Entry 3BTW (X-ray diffraction, 2.05 A resolution); this record covers chains E and I.

== Chain E ==
Molecule: Protein (TRYPSIN)
Organism: Bos taurus
Notes: EC 3.4.21.4
UniProt: P00760 (TRY1_BOVIN); the construct lacks a stretch of the UniProt sequence and is renumbered around it, so the offset changes along the chain: 16-34 = UniProt 21-39; 37-67 = UniProt 40-70; 69-125 = UniProt 71-127; 127-130 = UniProt 128-131; 5 more segments
Amino-acid sequence (223 residues; row label = number of the first residue in the row; note: 10 numbers in that range are skipped by the numbering (no residue carries them; nothing is unmodelled there)):
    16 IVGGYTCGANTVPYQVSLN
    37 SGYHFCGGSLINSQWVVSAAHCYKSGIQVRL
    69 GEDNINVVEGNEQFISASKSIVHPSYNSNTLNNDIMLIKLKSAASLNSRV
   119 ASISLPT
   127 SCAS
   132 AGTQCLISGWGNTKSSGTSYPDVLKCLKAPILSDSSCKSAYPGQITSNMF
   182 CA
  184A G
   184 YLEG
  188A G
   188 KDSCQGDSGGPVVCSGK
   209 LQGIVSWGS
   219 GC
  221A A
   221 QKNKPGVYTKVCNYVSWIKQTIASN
Disordered / not traced: 115
Disulfide bonds: Cys22-Cys157, Cys42-Cys58, Cys128-Cys232, Cys136-Cys201, Cys168-Cys182, Cys191-Cys220
Metal / ion sites: Ca2+: Glu70, Asn72, Val75, Glu80

== Chain I ==
Molecule: Protein (bovine pancreatic trypsin inhibitor)
Organism: Bos taurus
UniProt: P00974 (BPT1_BOVIN); residues 501-558 here correspond to UniProt positions 1-58 (UniProt number = residue number - 500)
Amino-acid sequence (58 residues; row label = number of the first residue in the row):
   501 RPDFCLEPPYTGPCWARIIRYFYNAKAGLCQTFVYGGCRAKRNNFKSAED
   551 CLRTCGGA
Disordered / not traced: 501-502
Disulfide bonds: Cys505-Cys555, Cys514-Cys538, Cys530-Cys551
Differences from the reference sequence: engineered mutation Trp515 (Lys15 in P00974), Leu552 (Met52 in P00974)

== Interface between chain E and chain I ==
Contacting residue pairs (40):
  Tyr39(E) with Arg517(I); Ile518(I); Ile519(I), hydrogen bond (side chain-backbone)
  His40(E) with Arg517(I), hydrogen bond (backbone-side chain)
  Phe41(E) with Ala516(I); Arg517(I), hydrogen bond (backbone-backbone)
  Cys42(E) with Ala516(I), hydrophobic
  His57(E) with Cys514(I); Ala516(I); Gly536(I); Gly537(I)
  Asn97(E) with Arg539(I), hydrogen bond (backbone-side chain)
  Leu99(E) with Cys514(I), hydrophobic; Cys538(I), hydrophobic; Arg539(I)
  Tyr151(E) with Arg517(I)
  Asp189(E) with Trp515(I)
  Ser190(E) with Trp515(I)
  Cys191(E) with Trp515(I)
  Gln192(E) with Thr511(I); Cys514(I), hydrogen bond (side chain-backbone); Trp515(I); Ala516(I), hydrogen bond (side chain-backbone); Gly536(I)
  Gly193(E) with Trp515(I), hydrogen bond (backbone-backbone); Ala516(I); Arg517(I)
  Asp194(E) with Trp515(I), hydrogen bond (backbone-backbone)
  Ser195(E) with Trp515(I), hydrogen bond (backbone-backbone); Ala516(I), hydrogen bond (side chain-backbone)
  Val213(E) with Trp515(I), hydrophobic
  Ser214(E) with Cys514(I); Trp515(I), hydrogen bond (backbone-backbone)
  Trp215(E) with Pro513(I); Trp515(I)
  Gly216(E) with Pro513(I), hydrogen bond (backbone-backbone); Trp515(I)
  Gly219(E) with Trp515(I), hydrogen bond (backbone-side chain)
  Cys220(E) with Trp515(I)
  Gly226(E) with Trp515(I)
Also at the interface, not in a pair above, chain E (28 interface residues in all): Lys60, Tyr94, Ser96, Thr98, Val227, Tyr228
Also at the interface, not in a pair above, chain I (14 interface residues in all): Gly512, Val534

== In short ==
The interface between chain E and chain I involves 28 residues on one side and 14 on the other, with 13
hydrogen bonds. Polar pairs include Tyr39(E)-Ile519(I), His40(E)-Arg517(I) and Asn97(E)-Arg539(I). Glu70(E),
Asn72(E), Val75(E) and Glu80(E) form the Ca2+ site.
Here chain E is Protein (TRYPSIN) and chain I is Protein (bovine pancreatic trypsin inhibitor), both from Bos
taurus. Entry 3BTW (The crystal structures of the complexes between bovine beta-trypsin and ten P1 variants of
bpti) was determined by X-ray diffraction together with 3BTD, 3BTE, 3BTF, 3BTG, 3BTH, 3BTK and 3 further
entries from the same study.
